Entry 6D8D (X-ray diffraction, 3.55 A resolution); this record covers chains A and D of the 6 polymer chains in the assembly.

Chain A:
Protein: Hemagglutinin HA1 chain
Source organism: Influenza A virus
UniProtKB: A0A2I7YV81 (A0A2I7YV81_9INFA); residues 1-321 here correspond to UniProt positions 19-339 (UniProt number = residue number + 18)
Sequence (321 residues; each row starts with the number of its first residue):
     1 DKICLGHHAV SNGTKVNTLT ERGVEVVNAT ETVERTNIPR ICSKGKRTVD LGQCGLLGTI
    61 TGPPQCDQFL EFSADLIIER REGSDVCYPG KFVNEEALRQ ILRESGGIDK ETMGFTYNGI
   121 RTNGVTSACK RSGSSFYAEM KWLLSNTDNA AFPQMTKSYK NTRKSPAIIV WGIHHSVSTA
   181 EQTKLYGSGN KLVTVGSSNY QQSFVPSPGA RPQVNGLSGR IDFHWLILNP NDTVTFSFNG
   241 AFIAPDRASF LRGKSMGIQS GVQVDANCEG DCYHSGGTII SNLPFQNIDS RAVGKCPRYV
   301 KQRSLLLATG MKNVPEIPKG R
Unresolved in the structure: 317-321
Disulfides: C42-C268, C54-C66, C87-C129, C272-C296
Covalently attached groups: N-acetylglucosamine (NAG) linked to N231
What the authors report for this chain:
  - binding site for N-acetyl-alpha-neuraminic acid: Y88, T126, S127
  - binding site for beta-D-galactopyranose: K184
  - binding site for N-acetyl-alpha-neuraminic acid: W142, H174 (by similarity / conservation)
  - specificity-determining residues: L217
  - mutagenesis - V177K/K184T/G219S: increased binding to human-type receptor

Chain D:
Protein: Hemagglutinin HA2 chain
Source organism: Influenza A virus
UniProtKB: A0A218MY65 (A0A218MY65_9INFA); residues 1-221 here correspond to UniProt positions 340-560 (UniProt number = residue number + 339)
Sequence (221 residues; each row starts with the number of its first residue):
     1 GLFGAIAGFI ENGWEGLIDG WYGFRHQNAQ GEGTAADYKS TQSAIDQITG KLNRLIAKTN
    61 QQFELIDNEF NEVEKQIGNV INWTRDSITE VWSYNAELLI AMENQHTIDL ADSEMDKLYE
   121 RVKRQLRENA EEDGTGCFEI FHKCDDDCMA SIRNNTYDHR KYREEAMQNR IQIDPVKLSS
   181 GYKDVILWFS FGASCFILLA IVMGLVFICV KNGNMRCTIC I
Unresolved in the structure: 172-221
Disulfides: C144-C148
Covalently attached groups: N-acetylglucosamine (NAG) linked to N82

Interface between chain A and chain D:
Residue-residue contacts (4):
  Q100(A) with N79(D), hydrogen bond
  I101(A) with K75(D)
  I227(A) with K75(D)
  R298(A) with E90(D), salt bridge
Other interface residues (no listed pair), chain A (5 interface residues in all): A97
Other interface residues (no listed pair), chain D (4 interface residues in all): Q76

Overview:
5 residues of chain A and 4 residues of chain D are in contact, with 1 hydrogen bond and 1 salt bridge. Polar
contacts include R298(A)-E90(D) and Q100(A)-N79(D). From the paper: a binding site for
N-acetyl-alpha-neuraminic acid at Y88(A), T126(A) and S127(A) among others; V177K/K184T/G219S of chain A
increase binding to human-type receptor.
Here chain A is Hemagglutinin HA1 chain and chain D is Hemagglutinin HA2 chain, both from Influenza A virus.
Entry 6D8D (The crystal structure of hemagglutinin from A/Hong Kong/125/2017 influenza virus in complex with
LSTb) was determined by X-ray diffraction together with 6D7C, 6D7U and 6D8B from the same study.
